Entry 5R4D (X-ray diffraction, 1.05 A resolution); this record covers chains C and E of the 5 polymer chains in the assembly.

== Chain C ==
Protein: gamma-chymotrypsin
From: Bos taurus
Notes: EC 3.4.21.1
Reference sequence: P00766 (CTRA_BOVIN); residue numbers follow UniProt; this construct covers 149-245
Amino-acid sequence (97 residues; each row starts with the number of its first residue):
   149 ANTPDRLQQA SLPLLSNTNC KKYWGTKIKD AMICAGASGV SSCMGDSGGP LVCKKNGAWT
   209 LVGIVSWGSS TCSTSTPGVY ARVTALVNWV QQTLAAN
UniProt features mapped onto this chain:
  - active site: Ser-195 (Charge relay system)
Cystine bridges: Cys-168/Cys-182, Cys-191/Cys-220

== Chain E ==
Protein: peptide TPGVY
From: Bos taurus
Amino-acid sequence (5 residues; row label = number of the first residue in the row):
   224 TPGVY

== How chain C and chain E interact ==
Contacting residue pairs (23; chain C residue first):
  Trp-172(C) / Thr-224(E)
  Trp-172(C) / Pro-225(E)
  Lys-175(C) / Pro-225(E)
  Ser-189(C) / Tyr-228(E)  hydrogen bond
  Ser-190(C) / Tyr-228(E)  hydrogen bond (backbone-side chain)
  Cys-191(C) / Tyr-228(E)
  Met-192(C) / Val-227(E)
  Met-192(C) / Tyr-228(E)
  Gly-193(C) / Tyr-228(E)  hydrogen bond (backbone-backbone)
  Ser-195(C) / Tyr-228(E)  hydrogen bond (side chain-backbone)
  Ser-214(C) / Tyr-228(E)  hydrogen bond (backbone-backbone)
  Trp-215(C) / Pro-225(E)  hydrophobic
  Trp-215(C) / Gly-226(E)
  Trp-215(C) / Tyr-228(E)
  Gly-216(C) / Pro-225(E)
  Gly-216(C) / Gly-226(E)  hydrogen bond (backbone-backbone)
  Gly-216(C) / Tyr-228(E)
  Ser-217(C) / Thr-224(E)
  Ser-217(C) / Tyr-228(E)  hydrogen bond (backbone-side chain)
  Ser-218(C) / Thr-224(E)  hydrogen bond (backbone-backbone)
  Ser-218(C) / Pro-225(E)
  Ser-218(C) / Gly-226(E)
  Cys-220(C) / Tyr-228(E)
Other interface residues (no listed pair), chain C (16 interface residues in all): Asp-194, Val-213

== Overview ==
Chain C and chain E form an interface of 16 and 5 residues respectively; the contacts include 8 hydrogen
bonds. Polar contacts include Ser-189(C)/Tyr-228(E), Ser-190(C)/Tyr-228(E) and Gly-193(C)/Tyr-228(E). UniProt
lists active-site residue Ser-195(C) on chain C.
Here chain C is gamma-chymotrypsin and chain E is peptide TPGVY, both from Bos taurus. Entry 5R4D (Crystal
Structure of gamma-Chymotrypsin at pH 9, cryo temperature) was determined by X-ray diffraction.
